9F44 - chains A and E of the 8 polymer chains in the assembly; structure by electron microscopy, 3.68 A resolution.

Chain A:
Molecule: Serine/threonine-protein kinase mTOR
Source organism: Homo sapiens
Notes: EC 2.7.11.1
UniProtKB: P42345 (MTOR_HUMAN); numbering as in UniProt (aligned over 1-2549)
Chain sequence (2549 residues; each row starts with the number of its first residue):
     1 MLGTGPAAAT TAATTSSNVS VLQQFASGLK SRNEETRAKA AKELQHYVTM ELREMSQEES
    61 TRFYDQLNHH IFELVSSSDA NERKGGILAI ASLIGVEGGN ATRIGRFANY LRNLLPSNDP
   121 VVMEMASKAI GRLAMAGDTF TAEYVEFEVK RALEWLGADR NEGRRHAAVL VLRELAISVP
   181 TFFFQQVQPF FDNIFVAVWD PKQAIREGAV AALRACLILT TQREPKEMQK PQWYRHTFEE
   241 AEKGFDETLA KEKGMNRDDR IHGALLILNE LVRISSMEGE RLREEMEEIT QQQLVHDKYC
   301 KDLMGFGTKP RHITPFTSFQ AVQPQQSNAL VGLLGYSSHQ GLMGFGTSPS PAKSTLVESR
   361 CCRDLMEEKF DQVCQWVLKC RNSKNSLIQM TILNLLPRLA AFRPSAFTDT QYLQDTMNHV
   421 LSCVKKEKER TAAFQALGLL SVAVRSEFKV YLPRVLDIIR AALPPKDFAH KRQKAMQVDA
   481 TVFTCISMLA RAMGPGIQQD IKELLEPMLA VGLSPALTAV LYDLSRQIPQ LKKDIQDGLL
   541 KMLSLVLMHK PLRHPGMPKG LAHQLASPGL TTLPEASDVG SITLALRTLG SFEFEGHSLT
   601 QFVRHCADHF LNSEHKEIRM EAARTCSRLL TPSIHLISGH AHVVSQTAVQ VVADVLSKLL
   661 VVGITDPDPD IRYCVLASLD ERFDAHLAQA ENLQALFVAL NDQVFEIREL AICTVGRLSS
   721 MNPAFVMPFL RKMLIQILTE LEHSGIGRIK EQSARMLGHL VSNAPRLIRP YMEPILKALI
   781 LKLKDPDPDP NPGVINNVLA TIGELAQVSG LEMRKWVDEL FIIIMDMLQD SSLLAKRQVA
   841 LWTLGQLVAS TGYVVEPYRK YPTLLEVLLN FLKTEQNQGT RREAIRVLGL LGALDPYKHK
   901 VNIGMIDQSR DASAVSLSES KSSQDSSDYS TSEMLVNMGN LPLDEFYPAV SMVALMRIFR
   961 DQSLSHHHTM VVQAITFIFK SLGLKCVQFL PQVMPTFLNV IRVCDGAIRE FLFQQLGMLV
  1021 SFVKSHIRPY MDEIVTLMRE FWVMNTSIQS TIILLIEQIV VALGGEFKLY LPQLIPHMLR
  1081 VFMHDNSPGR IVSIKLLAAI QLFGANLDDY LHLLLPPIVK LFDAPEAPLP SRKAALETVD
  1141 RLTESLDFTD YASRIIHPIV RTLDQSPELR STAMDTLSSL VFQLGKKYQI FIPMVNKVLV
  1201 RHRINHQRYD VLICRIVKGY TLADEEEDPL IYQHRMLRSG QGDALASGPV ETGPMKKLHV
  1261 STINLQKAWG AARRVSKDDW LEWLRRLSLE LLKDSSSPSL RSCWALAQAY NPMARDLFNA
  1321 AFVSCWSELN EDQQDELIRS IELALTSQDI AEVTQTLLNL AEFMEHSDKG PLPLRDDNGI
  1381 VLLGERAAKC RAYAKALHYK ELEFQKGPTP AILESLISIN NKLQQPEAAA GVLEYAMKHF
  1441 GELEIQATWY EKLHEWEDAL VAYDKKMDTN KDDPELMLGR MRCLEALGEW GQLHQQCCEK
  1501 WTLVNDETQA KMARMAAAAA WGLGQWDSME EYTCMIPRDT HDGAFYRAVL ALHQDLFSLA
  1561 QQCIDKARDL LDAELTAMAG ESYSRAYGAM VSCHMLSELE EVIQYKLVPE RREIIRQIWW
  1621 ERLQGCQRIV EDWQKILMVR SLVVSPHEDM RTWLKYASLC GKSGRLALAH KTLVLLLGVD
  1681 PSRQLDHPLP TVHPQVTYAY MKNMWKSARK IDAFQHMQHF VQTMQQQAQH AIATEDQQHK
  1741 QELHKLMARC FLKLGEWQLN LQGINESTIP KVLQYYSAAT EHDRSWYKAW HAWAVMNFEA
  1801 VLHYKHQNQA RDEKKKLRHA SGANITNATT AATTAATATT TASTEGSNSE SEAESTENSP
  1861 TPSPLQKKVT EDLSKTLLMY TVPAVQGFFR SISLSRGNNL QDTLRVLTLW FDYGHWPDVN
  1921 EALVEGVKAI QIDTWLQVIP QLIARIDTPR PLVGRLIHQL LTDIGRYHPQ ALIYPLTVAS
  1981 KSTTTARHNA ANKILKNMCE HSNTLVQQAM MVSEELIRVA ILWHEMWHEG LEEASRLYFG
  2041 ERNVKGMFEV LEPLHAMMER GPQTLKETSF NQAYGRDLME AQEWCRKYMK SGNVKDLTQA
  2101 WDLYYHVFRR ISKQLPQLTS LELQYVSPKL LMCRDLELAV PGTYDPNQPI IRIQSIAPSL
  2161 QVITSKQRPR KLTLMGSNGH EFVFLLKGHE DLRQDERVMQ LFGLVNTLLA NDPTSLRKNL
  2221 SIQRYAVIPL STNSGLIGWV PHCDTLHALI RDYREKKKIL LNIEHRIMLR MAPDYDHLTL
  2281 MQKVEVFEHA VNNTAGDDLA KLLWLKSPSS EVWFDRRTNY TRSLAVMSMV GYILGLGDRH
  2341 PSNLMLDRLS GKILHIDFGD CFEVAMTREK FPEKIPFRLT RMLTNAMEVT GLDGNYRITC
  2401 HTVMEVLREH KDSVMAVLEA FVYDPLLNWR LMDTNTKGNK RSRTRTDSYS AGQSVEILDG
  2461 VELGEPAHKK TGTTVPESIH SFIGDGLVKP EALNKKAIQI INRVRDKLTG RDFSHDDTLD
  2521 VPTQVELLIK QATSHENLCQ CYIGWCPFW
Disordered / not traced: 1-16, 31-36, 54-59, 75-81, 157-161, 224-232, 247-257, 290-303, 318-355, 381-385, 405-409, 467-477, 492-496, 550-577, 596-598, 634-643, 787-790, 904-932, 1223-1260, 1815-1866, 2437-2491
Swiss-Prot annotation at these positions:
  - region: Val2162 to Arg2168 (G-loop), Lys2258 to Gly2296 (Interaction with MLST8), Gly2335 to Asn2343 (Catalytic loop), His2355 to Thr2380 (Activation loop)
  - binding site (1D-myo-inositol hexakisphosphate): Lys1662, Lys1702, Arg1749
  - binding site (ATP): Ser2165, Gln2167, Leu2185, Lys2187, Glu2190, Tyr2225, Gly2238, Trp2239, Val2240, Thr2245, Met2345, Ile2356
  - binding site (Mg(2+)): Asn2343, Asp2357
  - modified residue: Met1 (N-acetylmethionine), Ser567 (Phosphoserine), Thr1162 (Phosphothreonine), Lys1218 (N6-acetyllysine), Ser1261 (Phosphoserine), Ser2159 (Phosphoserine), Thr2164 (Phosphothreonine), Thr2173 (Phosphothreonine), Thr2446 (Phosphothreonine), Ser2448 (Phosphoserine), Ser2478 (Phosphoserine), Ser2481 (Phosphoserine)
  - cross-link: Lys2066 (Glycyl lysine isopeptide (Lys-Gly) (interchain with G-Cter in ubiquitin))
  - natural variant: Ala8 (A8S: In a lung large cell carcinoma sample), Met135 (M135T: In a metastatic melanoma sample), Arg624 (R624H: In FCORD2; uncertain significance), Asp1376 (D1376E: Found in a patient with focal epilepsy; uncertain significance), Tyr1450 (Y1450D: In FCORD2), Trp1456 (W1456G: In FCORD2), Ala1459 (A1459D: In FCORD2; A1459S: In FCORD2; uncertain significance), Leu1460 (L1460P: In FCORD2), Cys1483 (C1483R: In FCORD2), Trp1490 (W1490R: In SKS), Met1595 (M1595I: In SKS), Arg1709 (R1709H: In FCORD2; uncertain significance), 13 further natural variant entries in UniProt
  - mutagenesis: Lys2066 (K2066R: Complete loss ubiquitination by the SCF(FBXO22) complex), Ser2159 (S2159A: Reduces mTORC1-associated S-2481 autophosphorylation; when associated with A-2164. Reduced activity of the mTORC1 complex; S2159D: Mimics phosphorylation ...), Thr2164 (T2164A: Reduces mTORC1-associated S-2481 autophosphorylation; when associated with A-2159; T2164E: Stronger phosphorylation of RPS6KB1; when associated with D-2159), Thr2173 (T2173A: Increased mTOR kinase activity), His2340 (H2340A: Barely detectable kinase activity), Asp2357 (D2357E: Kinase-dead mutant, loss of interaction with TM4SF5 and loss of lysosome membrane localization; when associated with I-2364), Val2364 (V2364I: Kinase-dead mutant, loss of interaction with TM4SF5 and loss of lysosome membrane localization; when associated with E-2357)
Small-molecule neighbours: inositol hexakisphosphate (IHP): Arg1628, Lys1655, Ser1658, Lys1662, Tyr1698, Lys1702, Lys1706, Lys1745, Arg1749, Lys1753, Trp1786, Lys1788

Chain E:
Molecule: Regulatory-associated protein of mTOR
Source organism: Homo sapiens
UniProtKB: Q8N122 (RPTOR_HUMAN); residue numbers follow UniProt; this construct covers 1-1335
Chain sequence (1363 residues; row label = number of the first residue in the row; numbers below 1 keep their minus sign (His-27 is residue -27)):
   -27 HHHHHHHHHH EQKLISEEDL DYKDDDDKME SEMLQSPLLG LGEEDEADLT DWNLPLAFMK
    33 KRHCEKIEGS KSLAQSWRMK DRMKTVSVAL VLCLNVGVDP PDVVKTTPCA RLECWIDPLS
    93 MGPQKALETI GANLQKQYEN WQPRARYKQS LDPTVDEVKK LCTSLRRNAK EERVLFHYNG
   153 HGVPRPTVNG EVWVFNKNYT QYIPLSIYDL QTWMGSPSIF VYDCSNAGLI VKSFKQFALQ
   213 REQELEVAAI NPNHPLAQMP LPPSMKNCIQ LAACEATELL PMIPDLPADL FTSCLTTPIK
   273 IALRWFCMQK CVSLVPGVTL DLIEKIPGRL NDRRTPLGEL NWIFTAITDT IAWNVLPRDL
   333 FQKLFRQDLL VASLFRNFLL AERIMRSYNC TPVSSPRLPP TYMHAMWQAW DLAVDICLSQ
   393 LPTIIEEGTA FRHSPFFAEQ LTAFQVWLTM GVENRNPPEQ LPIVLQVLLS QVHRLRALDL
   453 LGRFLDLGPW AVSLALSVGI FPYVLKLLQS SARELRPLLV FIWAKILAVD SSCQADLVKD
   513 NGHKYFLSVL ADPYMPAEHR TMTAFILAVI VNSYHTGQEA CLQGNLIAIC LEQLNDPHPL
   573 LRQWVAICLG RIWQNFDSAR WCGVRDSAHE KLYSLLSDPI PEVRCAAVFA LGTFVGNSAE
   633 RTDHSTTIDH NVAMMLAQLV SDGSPMVRKE LVVALSHLVV QYESNFCTVA LQFIEEEKNY
   693 ALPSPATTEG GSLTPVRDSP CTPRLRSVSS YGNIRAVATA RSLNKSLQNL SLTEESGGAV
   753 AFSPGNLSTS SSASSTLGSP ENEEHILSFE TIDKMRRASS YSSLNSLIGV SFNSVYTQIW
   813 RVLLHLAADP YPEVSDVAMK VLNSIAYKAT VNARPQRVLD TSSLTQSAPA SPTNKGVHIH
   873 QAGGSPPASS TSSSSLTNDV AKQPVSRDLP SGRPGTTGPA GAQYTPHSHQ FPRTRKMFDK
   933 GPEQTADDAD DAAGHKSFIS ATVQTGFCDW SARYFAQPVM KIPEEHDLES QIRKEREWRF
   993 LRNSRVRRQA QQVIQKGITR LDDQIFLNRN PGVPSVVKFH PFTPCIAVAD KDSICFWDWE
  1053 KGEKLDYFHN GNPRYTRVTA MEYLNGQDCS LLLTATDDGA IRVWKNFADL EKNPEMVTAW
  1113 QGLSDMLPTT RGAGMVVDWE QETGLLMSSG DVRIVRIWDT DREMKVQDIP TGADSCVTSL
  1173 SCDSHRSLIV AGLGDGSIRV YDRRMALSEC RVMTYREHTA WVVKASLQKR PDGHIVSVSV
  1233 NGDVRIFDPR MPESVNVLQI VKGLTALDIH PQADLIACGS VNQFTAIYNS SGELINNIKY
  1293 YDGFMGQRVG AISCLAFHPH WPHLAVGSND YYISVYSVEK RVR
Disordered / not traced: -27 to 17, 220-235, 687-805, 841-949, 1117-1124, 1293-1302, 1332-1335
Construct notes: expression tag (-27 to 0)
Swiss-Prot annotation at these positions:
  - modified residue: Ser44 (Phosphoserine), Ser122 (Phosphoserine), Ser696 (Phosphoserine), Thr706 (Phosphothreonine), Ser719 (Phosphoserine), Ser721 (Phosphoserine), Ser722 (Phosphoserine), Ser738 (Phosphoserine), Ser791 (Phosphoserine), Ser792 (Phosphoserine), Ser836 (Phosphoserine), Ser855 (Phosphoserine), Ser859 (Phosphoserine), Ser863 (Phosphoserine), Thr865 (Phosphothreonine), Ser877 (Phosphoserine), Ser982 (Phosphoserine), Lys1097 (N6-acetyllysine)
  - glycosylation: Thr700 (O-linked (GlcNAc) threonine)
  - cross-link (Glycyl lysine isopeptide (Lys-Gly)): Lys932 (interchain with G-Cter in ubiquitin), Lys948 (interchain with G-Cter in ubiquitin)
  - mutagenesis: Asn557 to Glu564 (In alpha24 mutant; abolished interaction with GTP-bound RRAGA and recruitment to lysosomes), Ala560 (A560F: In alphax3 mutant; abolished interaction with GTP-bound RRAGA and recruitment to lysosomes; when associated with E-597 and A-635), Cys594 to Asp598 (In alpha26 mutant; abolished interaction with GTP-bound RRAGA and recruitment to lysosomes), Arg597 (R597E: In alphax3 mutant; abolished interaction with GTP-bound RRAGA and recruitment to lysosomes; when associated with F-560 and A-635), Thr634 to His636 (In alpha29 mutant; abolished interaction with GTP-bound RRAGA and recruitment to lysosomes), Asp635 (D635A: In alphax3 mutant; abolished interaction with GTP-bound RRAGA and recruitment to lysosomes; when associated with F-560 and E-597), Thr699 (T699A: Does not affect O-GlcNAcylation in response to glucose sufficiency), Thr700 (T700A: Abolished O-GlcNAcylation in response to glucose sufficiency, leading to decreased mTORC1 activation), Ser722 (S722A: Abolishes AMPK-mediated phosphorylation; when associated with A-792. Increased O-GlcNAcylation; when associated with A-792), Lys737 (K737R: Does not affect ubiquitination), Ser791 (S791A/D: Abolished phosphorylation after forskolin treatment), Ser792 (S792A: Abolishes AMPK-mediated phosphorylation; when associated with A-722. Increased O-GlcNAcylation; when associated with A-722. Does not affect phosphorylation after forskolin treatment), 10 further mutagenesis entries in UniProt

Chain A / chain E interface:
Contacting residue pairs (23):
  Leu984(A) - Val76(E)  hydrophobic
  His1026(A) - Val76(E)
  His1026(A) - Lys77(E)
  His1026(A) - Thr78(E)  hydrogen bond
  Arg1028(A) - Met254(E)
  Arg1028(A) - Pro256(E)
  Gly1064(A) - Asn361(E)
  Gly1065(A) - Ser359(E)
  Gly1065(A) - Asn361(E)  hydrogen bond (backbone-side chain)
  Glu1066(A) - Ile255(E)
  Lys1068(A) - Gln281(E)
  Lys1068(A) - Ser359(E)
  Ala1105(A) - Arg358(E)
  Asp1108(A) - Arg358(E)  salt bridge
  Asp1109(A) - Lys282(E)  salt bridge
  Ser1145(A) - Arg358(E)
  Ser1145(A) - Tyr374(E)
  Leu1146(A) - Tyr374(E)
  Asp1147(A) - Met375(E)
  Lys1186(A) - Asn428(E)  hydrogen bond
  Gln2117(A) - Met93(E)
  Gln2117(A) - Gly94(E)
  Gln2117(A) - Lys97(E)
Other interface residues (no listed pair), chain A (20 interface residues in all): Val987, Asn1106, Tyr1110, Glu1144, Gln1183
Other interface residues (no listed pair), chain E (21 interface residues in all): Asp74, Ser92, Pro95, Tyr360

In short:
20 residues of chain A face 21 of chain E across their interface; the contacts include 3 hydrogen bonds and 2
salt bridges. Among the polar pairs are Asp1108(A)-Arg358(E), Asp1109(A)-Lys282(E) and His1026(A)-Thr78(E).
Bound to chain A: inositol hexakisphosphate.
Chain A is Serine/threonine-protein kinase mTOR and chain E is Regulatory-associated protein of mTOR, both
from Homo sapiens; the structure, cryo-EM structure of LST2 TOS peptide bound to human mTOR complex 1, was
determined by electron microscopy (same publication as 9F42, 9F43 and 9F45).
